9F94 - chain A; structure by X-ray diffraction, 1.32 A resolution.

[Chain A]
Protein: Trans-2,3-dihydro-3-hydroxyanthranilate isomerase
From: Pseudomonas fluorescens
Notes: EC 5.3.3.17
UniProt: Q51792 (PHZF_PSEFL); numbering as in UniProt (aligned over 1-278)
Sequence (298 residues; row label = number of the first residue in the row; numbers below 1 keep their minus sign (Met-19 is residue -19)):
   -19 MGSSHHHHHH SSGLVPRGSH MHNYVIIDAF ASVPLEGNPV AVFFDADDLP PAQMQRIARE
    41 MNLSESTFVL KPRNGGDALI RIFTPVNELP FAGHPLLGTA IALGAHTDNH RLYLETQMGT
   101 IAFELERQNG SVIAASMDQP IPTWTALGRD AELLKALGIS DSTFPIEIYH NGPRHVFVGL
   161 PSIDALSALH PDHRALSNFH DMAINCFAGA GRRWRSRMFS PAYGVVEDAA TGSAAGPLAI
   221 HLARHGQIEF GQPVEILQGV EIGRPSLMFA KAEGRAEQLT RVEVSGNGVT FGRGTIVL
Not modelled in the structure: -19 to -1
Differences from the reference sequence: initiating methionine (-19); expression tag (-18 to 0)
Small-molecule neighbours: 2-azanyl-5-(3-hydroxyphenyl)benzoic acid (A1IAY): Ser44, Glu45, Leu69, Pro70, Phe71, Ala72, Gly73, His74, Pro75, Gly152, Pro153, Asp181, Tyr203, Ser213
UniProt features mapped onto this chain:
  - active site: Glu45

[Overview]
Bound to chain A: 2-azanyl-5-(3-hydroxyphenyl)benzoic acid. UniProt lists active-site residue Glu45.
Chain A is Trans-2,3-dihydro-3-hydroxyanthranilate isomerase (Pseudomonas fluorescens); the structure, Complex
of phenazine biosynthesis enzyme PhzF with 2-amino-5-(3-hydroxyphenyl)benzoic acid, was determined by X-ray
diffraction together with 9F92, 9F93, 9F95 and 9F96 from the same study.
